Entry 3N2C (X-ray diffraction, 2.81 A resolution); this record covers chains D and G of the 8 polymer chains in the assembly.

== Chain D (and G) ==
Name: Prolidase
Notes: chain G of this document is another copy of the same molecule, construct and numbering; everything in this record applies to it too
Sequence (423 residues; numbered -1 to 421; the number before each row is that of its first residue; numbers below 1 keep their minus sign (Met-1 is residue -1)):
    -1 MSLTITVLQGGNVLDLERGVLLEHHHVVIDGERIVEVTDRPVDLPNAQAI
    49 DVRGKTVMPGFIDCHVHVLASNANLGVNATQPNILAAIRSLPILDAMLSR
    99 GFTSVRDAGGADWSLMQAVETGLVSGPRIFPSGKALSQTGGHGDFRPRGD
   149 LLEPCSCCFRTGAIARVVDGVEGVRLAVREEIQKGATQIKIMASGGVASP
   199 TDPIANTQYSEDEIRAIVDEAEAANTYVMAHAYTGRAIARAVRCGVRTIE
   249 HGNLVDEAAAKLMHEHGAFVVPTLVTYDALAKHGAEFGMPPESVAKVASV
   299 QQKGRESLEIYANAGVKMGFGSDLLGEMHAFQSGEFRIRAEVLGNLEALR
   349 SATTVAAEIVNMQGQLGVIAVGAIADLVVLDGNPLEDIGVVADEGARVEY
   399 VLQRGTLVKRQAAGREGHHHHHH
Disordered / not traced: -1 to 1, 410-421
Modified / non-standard residues: Lys188 (lysine nz-carboxylic acid; KCX)
Metal / ion sites: Zn2+ site 1: His63, His65, Lys188, Asp321 (together with LWY); Zn2+ site 2: Lys188, His229, His249 (together with LWY)
Ligand contacts: LWY (1-[(R)-hydroxy(methyl)phosphoryl]-L-proline): His63, His65, Leu73, His140, Ile162, Lys188, Met190, Gly194, Val195, Ala196, His229, Tyr231, His249, Thr274, Tyr275, Leu278, Asp321, Leu323
What the authors report for this chain:
  - post-translational modification sites: Lys188
  - binding site for LWY: His140, Val195, Ala196, Tyr231, Leu278
  - catalytic residues: His140, Asp321 (proposed by the authors, not directly observed)
  - specificity-determining residues: Thr271 (by similarity / conservation)

== How chain D and chain G interact ==
Pairs across the interface (27; chain D residue first):
  Pro80(D) - Ser112(G)
  Asn81(D) - Asn81(G)
  Asn81(D) - Thr159(G)
  Ile82(D) - Leu67(G)  hydrophobic
  Ile82(D) - Ala85(G)  hydrophobic
  Ile82(D) - Asp110(G)
  Ile82(D) - Ser112(G)
  Ile82(D) - Leu113(G)  hydrophobic
  Leu83(D) - Ser112(G)
  Ala85(D) - Ile82(G)  hydrophobic
  Ile86(D) - Leu89(G)  hydrophobic
  Ile86(D) - Leu121(G)  hydrophobic
  Ile86(D) - Val122(G)  hydrophobic
  Arg87(D) - Leu121(G)
  Leu89(D) - Ile86(G)  hydrophobic
  Leu89(D) - Leu89(G)  hydrophobic
  Asp110(D) - Ile82(G)
  Ser112(D) - Pro80(G)
  Ser112(D) - Ile82(G)
  Ser112(D) - Leu83(G)
  Leu113(D) - Ile82(G)  hydrophobic
  Leu121(D) - Ile86(G)  hydrophobic
  Leu121(D) - Arg87(G)
  Val122(D) - Ile86(G)  hydrophobic
  Phe157(D) - Phe157(G)  hydrophobic
  Thr159(D) - Asn81(G)
  Thr159(D) - Ile82(G)
Other interface residues (no listed pair), chain D (18 interface residues in all): Leu67, Gln115, Ala116
Other interface residues (no listed pair), chain G (17 interface residues in all): Gln115

== Summary ==
The interface between chain D and chain G involves 18 residues on one side and 17 on the other. Ligands of
chain D: compound LWY. His63(D), His65(D), Lys188(D) and Asp321(D) form the Zn2+ site 1. The paper reports
catalytic residues His140(D) and Asp321(D); a binding site for LWY at His140(D), Val195(D) and Ala196(D) among
others.
Both chains are Prolidase. Entry 3N2C (Crystal structure of prolidase eah89906 complexed with
n-methylphosphonate-l-proline) was determined by X-ray diffraction (same publication as 3MKV and 3FEQ).
